Entry 1G87 (X-ray diffraction, 1.60 A resolution); this record covers chain A.

# Chain A
Name: Endocellulase 9G
Organism: Clostridium cellulolyticum
Notes: EC 3.2.1.4
UniProt: P37700 (GUNG_CLOCE); residues 1-614 here correspond to UniProt positions 36-649 (UniProt number = residue number + 35)
Sequence (614 residues; row label = number of the first residue in the row):
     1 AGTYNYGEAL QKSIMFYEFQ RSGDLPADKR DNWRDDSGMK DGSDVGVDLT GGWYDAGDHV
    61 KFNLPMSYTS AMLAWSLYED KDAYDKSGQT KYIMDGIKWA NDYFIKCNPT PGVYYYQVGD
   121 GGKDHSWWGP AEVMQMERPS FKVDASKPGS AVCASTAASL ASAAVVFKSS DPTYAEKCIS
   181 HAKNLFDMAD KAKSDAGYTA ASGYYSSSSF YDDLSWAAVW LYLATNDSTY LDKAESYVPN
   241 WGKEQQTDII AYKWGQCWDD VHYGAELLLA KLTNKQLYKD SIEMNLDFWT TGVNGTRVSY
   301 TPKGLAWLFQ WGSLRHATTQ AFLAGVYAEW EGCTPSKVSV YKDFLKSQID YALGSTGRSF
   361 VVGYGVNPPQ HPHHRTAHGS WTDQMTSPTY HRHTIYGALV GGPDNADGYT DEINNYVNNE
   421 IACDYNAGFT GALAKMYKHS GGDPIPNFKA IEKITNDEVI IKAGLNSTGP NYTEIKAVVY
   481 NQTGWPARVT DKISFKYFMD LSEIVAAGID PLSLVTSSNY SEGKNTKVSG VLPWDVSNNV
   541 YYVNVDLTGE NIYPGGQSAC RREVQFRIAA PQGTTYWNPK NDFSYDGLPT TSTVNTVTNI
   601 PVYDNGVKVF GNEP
Disordered / not traced: 1-2, 519
Construct notes: conflict Thr574 (Arg609 in P37700), Thr575 (Arg610 in P37700)
Metal / ion sites: Mg2+ site 1 near Asp24 (its only coordinating residue here); Ca2+ site 1: Ser209, Asp212, Asp213, Asp259; Mg2+ site 2 near His371 (its only coordinating residue here); Ca2+ site 2: Asp500, Glu503, Asn578, Asn581, Asp582; Mg2+ site 3 near Asp500 (its only coordinating residue here)
Swiss-Prot annotation at these positions:
  - active site: Asp58 (Nucleophile), His373, Asp411, Glu420
From the paper describing this entry:
  - catalytic residues: Asp55 (by similarity / conservation)
  - catalytic residues: Asp58, Glu420
  - Ca2+ coordination: Ser209, Asp212, Asp213, Asp259, Asp500, Glu503, Asn578, Asn581, Asp582
  - conformationally variable residues (order/disorder transition): Glu420

# In short
The Ca2+ site 1 is built by Ser209, Asp212, Asp213 and Asp259. Asp500, Glu503, Asn578, Asn581 and Asp582 form
the Ca2+ site 2. From UniProt: 4 active-site residues. From the paper: catalytic residues Asp55, Asp58 and
Glu420; Ca2+ coordination by Ser209, Asp212 and Asp213 among others.
Chain A is Endocellulase 9G (Clostridium cellulolyticum); the structure, The crystal structure of
endoglucanase 9G from clostridium cellulolyticum, was determined by X-ray diffraction, deposited together with
1GA2 and 1KFG.
